PDB entry 2E8I | X-ray diffraction, 1.45 A resolution | chain A

Chain A:
Molecule: 6-aminohexanoate-dimer hydrolase
Organism: Flavobacterium sp
Notes: EC 3.5.1.46
UniProt: chimeric construct of P07061, P07062: residues 1-21 from P07061 (NYLB_FLASK) positions 1-21 (same numbers); residues 22-392 from P07062 positions 22-392 (same numbers)
Sequence (392 residues; row label = number of the first residue in the row):
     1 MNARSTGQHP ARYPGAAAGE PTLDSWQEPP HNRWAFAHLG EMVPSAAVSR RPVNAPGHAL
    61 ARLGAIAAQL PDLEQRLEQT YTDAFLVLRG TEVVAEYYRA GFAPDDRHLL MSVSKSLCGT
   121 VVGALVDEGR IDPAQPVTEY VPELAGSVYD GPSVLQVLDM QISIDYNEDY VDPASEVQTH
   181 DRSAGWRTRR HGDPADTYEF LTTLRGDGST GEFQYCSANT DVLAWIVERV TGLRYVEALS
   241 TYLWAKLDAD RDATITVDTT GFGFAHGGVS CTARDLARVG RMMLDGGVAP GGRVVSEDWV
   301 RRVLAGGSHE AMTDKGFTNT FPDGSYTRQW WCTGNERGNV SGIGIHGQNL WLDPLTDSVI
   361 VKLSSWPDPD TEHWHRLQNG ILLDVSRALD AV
Disordered / not traced: 1-4, 53-56
Differences from the reference sequence: engineered mutation D181 (Gly in P07062)
Swiss-Prot annotation at these positions:
  - active site: S112

In short:
From UniProt: active-site residue S112.
Chain A is 6-aminohexanoate-dimer hydrolase (Flavobacterium sp); the structure, Structure of
6-aminohexanoate-dimer hydrolase, D1 mutant, was determined by X-ray diffraction, deposited together with
2ZM0, 2ZM7 and 2ZMA.
